PDB entry 4DR7 | X-ray diffraction, 3.75 A resolution | chains A and J of the 25 polymer chains in the assembly

[Chain A]
Molecule: 16S rRNA
Organism: Thermus thermophilus
Sequence (1522 nucleotides; each row starts with the number of its first residue; note: 42 numbers in that range are skipped by the numbering (no residue carries them; nothing is unmodelled there); a row labelled like 190A-190L holds insertion residues (190A, then the next letters in order); numbering starts at 0):
     0 UUUGUUGGAG AGUUUGAUCC UGGCUCAGGG UGAACGCUGG CGGCGUGCCU AAGACAUGCA
    60 AGUCGUGCGG G
    73 CCGCGGGGUU UU
    88 ACUCCG
    95 UGGUC
   101 AGCGGCGGAC GGGUGAGUAA CGCGUGGGU
  129A G
   130 ACCUACCCGG AAGAGGGGGA CAACCCGGGG AAACUCGGGC UAAUCCCCCA UGUGGACCCG
   190 C
190A-190L CCCUUGGGGUGU
   191 GUCCAAAGGG CUUU
   216 GCCCGCUUCC GGAUGGGCCC GCGUCCCAUC AGCUAGUUGG UGGGGUAAUG GCCCACCAAG
   276 GCGACGACGG GUAGCCGGUC UGAGAGGAUG GCCGGCCACA GGGGCACUGA GACACGGGCC
   336 CCACUCCUAC GGGAGGCAGC AGUUAGGAAU CUUCCGCAAU GGGCGCAAGC CUGACGGAGC
   396 GACGCCGCUU GGAGGAAGAA GCCCUUCGGG GUGUAAACUC CUGAA
   442 CCCGGGACGA AACCCCCGAC GA
   474 GGGGACUGAC GGUACCGGG
   494 GUAAUAGCGC CGGCCAACUC CGUGCCAGCA GCCGCGGUAA UACGGAGGGC GCGAGCGUUA
   554 CCCGGAUUCA CUGGGCGUAA AGGGCGUGUA GGCGGCCUGG GGCGUCCCAU GUGAAAGACC
   614 ACGGCUCAAC CGUGGGGGAG CGUGGGAUAC GCUCAGGCUA GACGGUGGGA GAGGGUGGUG
   674 GAAUUCCCGG AGUAGCGGUG AAAUGCGCAG AUACCGGGAG GAACGCCGAU GGCGAAGGCA
   734 GCCACCUGGU CCACCCGUGA CGCUGAGGCG CGAAAGCGUG GGGAGCAAAC CGGAUUAGAU
   794 ACCCGGGUAG UCCACGCCCU AAACGAUGCG CGCUAGGUCU CUGGGUCU
   848 CCUGGGGGCC GAAGCUAACG CGUUAAGCGC GCCGCCUGGG GAGUACGGCC GCAAGGCUGA
   908 AACUCAAAGG AAUUGACGGG GGCCCGCACA AGCGGUGGAG CAUGUGGUUU AAUUCGAAGX
   968 AACGCGAAGA ACCUUACCAG GCCUUGACAU GCUAGG
 1003A G
  1004 AACCCGGGUG AAAGCCUGGG GUGCCCC
1030A-1030D GCGA
  1031 GGGGAGCCCU AGCACAGGUG CUGCAUGGCC GUCGUCAGCU CGUGCCGUGA GGUGUUGGGU
  1091 UAAGUCCCGC AACGAGCGCA ACCCCCGCCG UUAGUUGCCA GCGGUUCGGC CGGGCACUCU
  1151 AACGGGACUG CCCGCGAAA
  1171 GCGGGAGGAA GGAGGGGACG ACGUCUGGUC AGCAUGGCCC UUACGGCCUG GGCGACACAC
  1231 GUGCUACAAU GCCCACUACA AAGCGAUGCC ACCCGGCAAC GGGGAGCUAA UCGCAAAAAG
  1291 GUGGGCCCAG UUCGGAUUGG GGUCUGCAAC CCGACCCCAU GAAGCCGGAA UCGCUAGUAA
  1351 UCGCGGAUCA G
 1361A C
  1362 CAUGCCGCGG UGAAUACGUU CCCGGGCCUU GUACACACXG CCXGUXACGC CAUGGGAGCG
  1422 GGCUCUACCC GAAGUCGCCG GG
  1446 AGCCUACGGG
  1459 CAGGCGCCGA GGGUAGGGCC CGUGACUGGG GCGAAGUCGU AACAAGGUAG CUGUACCGGA
  1519 AGGUGCGGCU GGAUCCACUC CUUUCU
Not modelled in the structure: 0-4, 1541-1544
Modified residues: PSU (pseudouridine-5'-monophosphate) at position 516, 7MG (7N-methyl-8-hydroguanosine-5'-monophosphate) at position 527, M2G (N2-dimethylguanosine-5'-monophosphate) at position 966, 5MC (5-methylcytidine-5'-monophosphate) at position 967, 2MG (2N-methylguanosine-5'-monophosphate) at position 1207, 5MC (5-methylcytidine-5'-monophosphate) at position 1400, 4OC (4n,o2'-methylcytidine-5'-monophosphate) at position 1402, 5MC (5-methylcytidine-5'-monophosphate) at position 1404, 5MC (5-methylcytidine-5'-monophosphate) at position 1407, UR3 (3-methyluridine-5'-monophoshate) at position 1498, MA6 (6N-dimethyladenosine-5'-monophoshate) at position 1518, MA6 (6N-dimethyladenosine-5'-monophoshate) at position 1519, PSU (pseudouridine-5'-monophosphate) at position 1540, PSU (pseudouridine-5'-monophosphate) at position 1541
Differences from the reference sequence: conflict C1534 (A2157 in M26923.1), A1535 (C2158 in M26923.1)
Bound ions: Mg2+ site 1 near U5 (its only coordinating residue here); Mg2+ site 2: U12, G21; Mg2+ site 3 near G21 (its only coordinating residue here); Mg2+ site 4: C48, G115; Mg2+ site 5: A59, U387; Mg2+ site 6 near G61 (its only coordinating residue here); Mg2+ site 7 near U62 (its only coordinating residue here); Mg2+ site 8 near U65 (its only coordinating residue here); Mg2+ site 9: G107, G324, G326; Mg2+ site 10 near A109 (its only coordinating residue here); Mg2+ site 11 near G111 (its only coordinating residue here); Mg2+ site 12 near G113 (its only coordinating residue here); 102 more Mg2+ sites not listed
Residues lining bound ligands: streptomycin (SRY): U12, U13, U14, C526, 7MG_527, C912, A913, A914, A915, C1490, G1491

[Chain J]
Molecule: 30S ribosomal protein S10
Organism: Thermus thermophilus
UniProtKB: Q5SHN7 (RS10_THET8); residues 1-105 here = UniProt positions 1-105
Chain sequence (105 residues; row label = number of the first residue in the row):
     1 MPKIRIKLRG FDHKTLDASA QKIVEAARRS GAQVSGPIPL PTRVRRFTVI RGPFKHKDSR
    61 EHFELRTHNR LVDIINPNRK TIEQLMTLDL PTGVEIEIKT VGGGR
Not modelled in the structure: 1-2, 102-105

[Chain A / chain J interface]
Contacting residue pairs (71; chain A residue first):
  G963(A) with Phe54(J), base contact
  A964(A) with Phe54(J), sugar contact; Lys55(J), hydrogen bond to the sugar
  A969(A) with Lys55(J), salt bridge to the phosphate
  C972(A) with Lys55(J), sugar contact; His56(J), sugar contact; Lys57(J), salt bridge to the phosphate
  G973(A) with Pro53(J), hydrogen bond to the sugar; Phe54(J), base contact; Lys55(J), hydrogen bond to the sugar
  A975(A) with Thr48(J), base contact
  G1058(A) with Pro53(J), base contact
  C1059(A) with Arg51(J), sugar contact; Pro53(J), base contact
  C1060(A) with Arg51(J), sugar contact; Gly52(J), sugar contact; His56(J), hydrogen bond to the sugar; Ser59(J), phosphate contact
  G1061(A) with His56(J), hydrogen bond to the sugar; Ser59(J), phosphate contact
  A1123(A) with Gly36(J), sugar contact; Pro37(J), hydrogen bond to the sugar; Ile38(J), sugar contact; Pro39(J), base contact
  G1124(A) with Gln33(J), hydrogen bond to the phosphate; Val34(J), phosphate contact; Ser35(J), sugar contact; Ile38(J), sugar contact
  U1125(A) with Ser35(J), phosphate contact; Asp73(J), base contact
  U1150(A) with Pro39(J), hydrogen bond to the sugar; Leu40(J), sugar contact; Pro41(J), sugar contact
  A1151(A) with Pro39(J), sugar contact; Leu40(J), sugar contact; Pro41(J), phosphate contact; Thr42(J), hydrogen bond to the phosphate; Arg70(J), hydrogen bond to the phosphate
  A1152(A) with His13(J), phosphate contact; Thr42(J), phosphate contact; His68(J), salt bridge to the phosphate; Arg70(J), salt bridge to the phosphate
  C1153(A) with His13(J), salt bridge to the phosphate
  C1189(A) with Arg51(J), salt bridge to the phosphate
  G1197(A) with His56(J), base contact
  G1198(A) with Pro53(J), base contact; Phe54(J), sugar contact; His56(J), base contact
  U1199(A) with Phe54(J), sugar contact
  G1202(A) with Pro53(J), base contact
  G1253(A) with Val44(J), phosphate contact
  C1254(A) with Arg43(J), base contact; Arg45(J), salt bridge to the phosphate
  G1255(A) with Arg43(J), base contact; Arg45(J), salt bridge to the phosphate
  U1278(A) with Glu97(J), base contact; Lys99(J), base contact
  A1279(A) with Lys7(J), sugar contact; Arg9(J), salt bridge to the phosphate; Arg43(J), base contact
  A1280(A) with Lys7(J), salt bridge to the phosphate; Pro41(J), sugar contact; Asn69(J), phosphate contact
  U1281(A) with Lys7(J), base contact; Leu71(J), base contact
  C1366(A) with Arg60(J), hydrogen bond to the phosphate
  C1367(A) with Thr48(J), hydrogen bond to the sugar; Arg60(J), salt bridge to the phosphate; His62(J), sugar contact
  G1368(A) with Arg46(J), hydrogen bond to the sugar; His62(J), salt bridge to the phosphate
Also at the interface, not in a pair above, chain A (33 interface residues in all): G971
Also at the interface, not in a pair above, chain J (37 interface residues in all): Asp17, Glu61

[In short]
33 residues of chain A and 37 residues of chain J are in contact; the contacts include 13 hydrogen bonds and
12 salt bridges. Among the polar pairs are A964(A)-Lys55(J), G973(A)-Pro53(J) and G973(A)-Lys55(J). Bound to
chain A: streptomycin. U12(A) and G21(A) coordinate Mg2+ site 2.
Chain A is 16S rRNA and chain J is 30S ribosomal protein S10, both from Thermus thermophilus; the structure,
Crystal structure of the Thermus thermophilus (HB8) 30S ribosomal subunit with codon, crystallographically
disordered near-cognate transfer ..., was determined by X-ray diffraction together with 4DR1, 4DR2, 4DR3,
4DR4, 4DR5 and 4DR6 from the same study.
